PDB entry 8IMX | electron microscopy, 2.85 A resolution | chains K and U of the 7 polymer chains in the assembly

# Chain K
Protein: GPI-anchor transamidase, GFP-like fluorescent chromoprotein cFP484
From: Homo sapiens
Notes: EC 3.-.-.-
UniProtKB: chimeric construct of Q92643, Q9U6Y3: residues 2-395 from Q92643 (GPI8_HUMAN) positions 2-395 (same numbers); residues 414-629 from Q9U6Y3 positions 45-260 (UniProt number = residue number - 369)
Amino-acid sequence (647 residues; each row starts with the number of its first residue; numbers below 1 keep their minus sign (Met-1 is residue -1)):
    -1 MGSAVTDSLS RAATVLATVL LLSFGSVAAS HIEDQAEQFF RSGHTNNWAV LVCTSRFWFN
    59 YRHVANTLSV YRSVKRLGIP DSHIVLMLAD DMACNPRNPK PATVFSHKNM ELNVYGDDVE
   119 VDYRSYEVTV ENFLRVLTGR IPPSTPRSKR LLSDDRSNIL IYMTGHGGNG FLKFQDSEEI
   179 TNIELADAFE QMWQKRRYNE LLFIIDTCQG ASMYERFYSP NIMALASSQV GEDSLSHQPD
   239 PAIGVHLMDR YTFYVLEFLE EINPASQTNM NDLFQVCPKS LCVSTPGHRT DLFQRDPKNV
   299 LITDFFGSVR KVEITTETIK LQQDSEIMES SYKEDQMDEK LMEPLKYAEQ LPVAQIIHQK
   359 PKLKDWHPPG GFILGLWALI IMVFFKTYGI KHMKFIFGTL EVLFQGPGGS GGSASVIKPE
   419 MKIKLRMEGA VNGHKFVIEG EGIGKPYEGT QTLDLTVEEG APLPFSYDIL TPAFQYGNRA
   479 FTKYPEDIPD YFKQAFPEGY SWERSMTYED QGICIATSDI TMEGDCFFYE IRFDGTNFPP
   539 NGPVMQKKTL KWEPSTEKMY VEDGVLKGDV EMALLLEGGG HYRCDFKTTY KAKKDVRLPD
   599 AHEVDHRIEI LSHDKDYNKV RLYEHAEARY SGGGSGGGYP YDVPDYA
Not modelled in the structure: -1 to 40, 321-337, 388-645
Disulfides: Cys275-Cys280
Sequence notes: initiating methionine (-1); expression tag (0-1, 630-645); linker (396-413); conflict Glu418 (Asp49 in Q9U6Y3), Arg424 (Lys55 in Q9U6Y3), Ala428 (Asn59 in Q9U6Y3), 42 further conflict positions vs the reference (Q9U6Y3) not listed
Metal / ion sites: Ca2+: Asp79, Ile82, Glu118, Asp120
What the authors report for this chain:
  - catalytic residues: Gly165, Cys206
  - catalytic residues: His164 (proposed by the authors, not directly observed)
  - mutagenesis - C206S: abolished catalytic activity (citing earlier work)
  - mutagenesis - C206S: unchanged binding to proproteins (citing earlier work)
  - mutagenesis - S232A, S232T, H235A, H244A, R248A: unchanged catalytic activity
  - mutagenesis - H235F: increased catalytic activity
  - mutagenesis - S232N, S232V: decreased catalytic activity on CD59
  - mutagenesis - S232L: abolished catalytic activity on CD59
  - mutagenesis - S232L: abolished catalytic activity on PrP

# Chain U
Protein: Phosphatidylinositol glycan anchor biosynthesis class U protein, GFP-like fluorescent chromoprotein cFP484
From: Homo sapiens
UniProtKB: chimeric construct of Q9H490, Q9U6Y3: residues 2-435 from Q9H490 (PIGU_HUMAN) positions 2-435 (same numbers); residues 454-669 from Q9U6Y3 positions 45-260 (UniProt number = residue number - 409)
Amino-acid sequence (678 residues; numbered -1 to 676; the number before each row is that of its first residue; numbers below 1 keep their minus sign (Met-1 is residue -1)):
    -1 MGSAAPLVLV LVVAVTVRAA LFRSSLAEFI SERVEVVSPL SSWKRVVEGL SLLDLGVSPY
    59 SGAVFHETPL IIYLFHFLID YAELVFMITD ALTAIALYFA IQDFNKVVFK KQKLLLELDQ
   119 YAPDVAELIR TPMEMRYIPL KVALFYLLNP YTILSCVAKS TCAINNTLIA FFILTTIKGS
   179 AFLSAIFLAL ATYQSLYPLT LFVPGLLYLL QRQYIPVKMK SKAFWIFSWE YAMMYVGSLV
   239 VIICLSFFLL SSWDFIPAVY GFILSVPDLT PNIGLFWYFF AEMFEHFSLF FVCVFQINVF
   299 FYTIPLAIKL KEHPIFFMFI QIAVIAIFKS YPTVGDVALY MAFFPVWNHL YRFLRNIFVL
   359 TCIIIVCSLL FPVLWHLWIY AGSANSNFFY AITLTFNVGQ ILLISDYFYA FLRREYYLTH
   419 GLYLTAKDGT EAMLVLKGTL EVLFQGPGGS GGSASVIKPE MKIKLRMEGA VNGHKFVIEG
   479 EGIGKPYEGT QTLDLTVEEG APLPFSYDIL TPAFQYGNRA FTKYPEDIPD YFKQAFPEGY
   539 SWERSMTYED QGICIATSDI TMEGDCFFYE IRFDGTNFPP NGPVMQKKTL KWEPSTEKMY
   599 VEDGVLKGDV EMALLLEGGG HYRCDFKTTY KAKKDVRLPD AHEVDHRIEI LSHDKDYNKV
   659 RLYEHAEARY SGGGSGGG
Not modelled in the structure: -1 to 1, 422-676
Sequence notes: initiating methionine (-1); expression tag (0-1, 670-676); linker (436-453); conflict Glu458 (Asp49 in Q9U6Y3), Arg464 (Lys55 in Q9U6Y3), Ala468 (Asn59 in Q9U6Y3), 42 further conflict positions vs the reference (Q9U6Y3) not listed
Ligand contacts:
  - 05E / 80Y / 81Q / 2-amino-2-deoxy-alpha-D-glucopyranose: Phe356, Val357, Cys360, Ile361, Val364, Leu372, Asn383, Asn385, Phe386, Ala389, Ile390, Thr393
  - 6OU ([(2R)-1-[2-azanylethoxy(oxidanyl)phosphoryl]oxy-3-hexadecanoyloxy-propan-2-yl] (Z)-octadec-9-enoate), molecule 1: Phe27, Leu367, Pro370, Val371, His374, Tyr378
  - 6OU, molecule 2: Phe143, Asn147, Pro148, Tyr149, Leu152, Met339, Phe342, Asn346, Tyr349, Ile355, Phe356, Thr359, Cys360, Ile362, Ile363, Ser366, Leu367, Leu401, Tyr405
  - 6OU, molecule 3: Val364, Leu368, Phe386
  - 80T ([(2R)-1-hexadecanoyloxy-3-[[3-[[(2R)-3-hexadecanoyloxy-2-[(Z)-octadec-9-enoyl]oxy-propoxy]-oxidanyl-phosphoryl]oxy-2-oxidanyl-propoxy]-oxidanyl-phosphoryl]oxy-propan-2-yl] (Z)-octadec-9-enoate): Phe200, Val201, Leu204, Leu205, Val215, Lys216, Met217, Phe222, Trp223, Ser226, Trp227, Ala230, Tyr233, Val234, Ile302, Ala305, Lys309
  - LBN (1-palmitoyl-2-oleoyl-sn-glycero-3-phosphocholine): Phe288, Val292, Ile295, Asn296, Phe299

# Interface between chain K and chain U
Residue-residue contacts - 25 pairs, chain K then chain U:
  Leu361(K) - Asp52(U)
  Leu361(K) - Leu53(U)
  Asp363(K) - Asp52(U)
  Trp364(K) - Leu51(U)
  Trp364(K) - Asp52(U)
  Trp364(K) - Ile70(U)  hydrophobic
  Trp364(K) - His74(U)
  Trp364(K) - Leu248(U)  hydrophobic
  His365(K) - His74(U)  hydrogen bond
  Pro366(K) - His74(U)
  Pro366(K) - Leu247(U)  hydrophobic
  Pro367(K) - Phe246(U)
  Pro367(K) - Leu247(U)
  Phe370(K) - Tyr71(U)  hydrophobic
  Phe370(K) - Leu243(U)
  Phe370(K) - Ser244(U)
  Phe370(K) - Phe246(U)
  Phe370(K) - Leu247(U)
  Ile371(K) - Tyr71(U)
  Leu374(K) - Tyr71(U)
  Leu374(K) - Leu243(U)  hydrophobic
  Trp375(K) - Tyr71(U)
  Leu377(K) - Val239(U)  hydrophobic
  Leu377(K) - Leu243(U)  hydrophobic
  Val381(K) - Phe180(U)  hydrophobic
Other interface residues (no listed pair), chain K (16 interface residues in all): Lys362, Gly373, Lys384, Thr385
Other interface residues (no listed pair), chain U (16 interface residues in all): Gly54, Phe75, Leu181

# Summary
The chain K/chain U interface involves 16 residues from each chain; the contacts include 1 hydrogen bond. The
hydrogen-bonded pair is His365(K)-His74(U). The paper reports catalytic residues Gly165(K), Cys206(K) and
His164(K); S232N and S232V of chain K reduce catalytic activity on CD59; 10 substitutions were tested in all.
Here chain K is GPI-anchor transamidase, GFP-like fluorescent chromoprotein cFP484 and chain U is
Phosphatidylinositol glycan anchor biosynthesis class U protein, GFP-like fluorescent chromoprotein cFP484,
both from Homo sapiens. Entry 8IMX (Cryo-EM structure of GPI-T with a chimeric GPI-anchored protein) was
determined by electron microscopy together with 8IMY from the same study.
